Entry 8K6Y (X-ray diffraction, 2.00 A resolution); this record covers chains A and C of the 3 polymer chains in the assembly.

== Chain A ==
Molecule: Cytochrome c oxidase subunit 1
Organism: Thermus thermophilus HB8
Notes: EC 7.1.1.9
UniProt: Q5SJ79 (COX1_THET8); residues 2-562 here = UniProt positions 2-562
Amino-acid sequence (569 residues; each row starts with the number of its first residue; numbers below 1 keep their minus sign (Met-6 is residue -6)):
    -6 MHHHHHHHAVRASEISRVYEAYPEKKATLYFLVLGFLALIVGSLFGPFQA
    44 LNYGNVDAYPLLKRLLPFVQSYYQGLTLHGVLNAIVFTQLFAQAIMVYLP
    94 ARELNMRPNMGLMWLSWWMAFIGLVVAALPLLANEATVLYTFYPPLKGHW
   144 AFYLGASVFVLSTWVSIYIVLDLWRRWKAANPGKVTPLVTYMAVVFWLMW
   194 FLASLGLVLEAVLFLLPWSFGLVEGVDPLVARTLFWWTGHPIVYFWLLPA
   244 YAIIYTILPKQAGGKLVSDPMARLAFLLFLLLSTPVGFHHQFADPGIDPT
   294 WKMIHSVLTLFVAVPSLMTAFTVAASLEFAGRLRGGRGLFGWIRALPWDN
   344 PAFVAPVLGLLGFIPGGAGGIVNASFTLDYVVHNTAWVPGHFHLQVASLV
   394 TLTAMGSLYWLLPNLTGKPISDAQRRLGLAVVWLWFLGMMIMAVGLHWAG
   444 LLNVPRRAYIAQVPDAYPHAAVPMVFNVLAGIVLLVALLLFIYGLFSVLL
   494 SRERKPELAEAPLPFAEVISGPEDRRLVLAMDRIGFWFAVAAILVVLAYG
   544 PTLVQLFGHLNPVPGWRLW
Not modelled in the structure: -6 to 8
Construct notes: initiating methionine (-6); expression tag (-5 to 1)
Metal / ion sites: heme Fe: His72, His386; Cu ion: His233, His282, His283 (together with carbon monoxide); heme-as Fe near His384 (its only coordinating residue here)
Residues lining bound ligands:
  - carbon monoxide (CMO): His233, Val236, His282, His283
  - heme-as (HAS): Tyr133, Thr134, Trp229, Val236, Tyr237, Trp239, Leu240, Tyr244, His282, His283, Thr302, Ala306, Ser309, Leu310, Ala313, Ala317, Leu320, Trp335, Leu353, Leu354, Phe356, Ile357, Gly360, Gly363, Ile364, Asn366, Ala367, Asp372, His376, Val381, His384, Phe385, Gln388, Val389, Val393, Arg449, Arg450
  - heme (HEM): Leu32, Ser36, Gly39, Pro40, Gln42, Ala43, Tyr46, Tyr65, Leu69, His72, Gly73, Asn76, Ala77, Leu132, Tyr133, Pro382, Phe385, His386, Val389, Ala390, Thr394, Trp428, Met432, Met435, Arg449, Arg450, Ala451, Leu477
Swiss-Prot annotation at these positions:
  - binding site (Fe(II)-heme a): His72, His386
  - binding site (Cu cation): His233, Tyr237, His282, His283
  - binding site (heme a3): His384
  - cross-link: His233 to Tyr237 (1'-histidyl-3'-tyrosine (His-Tyr))

== Chain C ==
Molecule: Cytochrome c oxidase polypeptide 2A
Organism: Thermus thermophilus HB8
Notes: EC 7.1.1.9
UniProt: P82543 (COXA_THET8); residues 1-34 here = UniProt positions 1-34
Amino-acid sequence (34 residues; numbered 1 to 34; the number before each row is that of its first residue):
     1 MEEKPKGALAVILVLTLTILVFWLGVYAVFFARG
Not modelled in the structure: 1-3
Swiss-Prot annotation at these positions:
  - modified residue: Met1 (N-formylmethionine)

== Chain A / chain C interface ==
Pairs across the interface (29):
  Ala313(A) - Leu15(C)  hydrophobic
  Ala317(A) - Ala8(C)  hydrophobic
  Ala317(A) - Val11(C)  hydrophobic
  Ala318(A) - Ala8(C)
  Glu321(A) - Pro5(C)
  Glu321(A) - Lys6(C)
  Glu321(A) - Gly7(C)  hydrogen bond (side chain-backbone)
  Glu321(A) - Ala8(C)  hydrogen bond (side chain-backbone)
  Leu332(A) - Ala10(C)  hydrophobic
  Trp335(A) - Gly7(C)
  Ile357(A) - Thr18(C)
  Pro358(A) - Phe22(C)
  Ala361(A) - Thr18(C)
  Ala361(A) - Ile19(C)  hydrophobic
  Ala361(A) - Phe22(C)
  Gly362(A) - Phe22(C)
  Ile364(A) - Ile19(C)  hydrophobic
  Ile364(A) - Trp23(C)
  Val365(A) - Phe22(C)  hydrophobic
  Val365(A) - Val26(C)  hydrophobic
  Ser368(A) - Trp23(C)  hydrogen bond
  Thr370(A) - Phe30(C)
  Leu371(A) - Trp23(C)
  Leu371(A) - Tyr27(C)  hydrophobic
  Val374(A) - Val29(C)  hydrophobic
  Val374(A) - Arg33(C)
  Trp380(A) - Phe22(C)  hydrophobic
  Leu444(A) - Arg33(C)  hydrogen bond (backbone-side chain)
  Asn446(A) - Arg33(C)
Also at the interface, not in a pair above, chain A (24 interface residues in all): Leu310, Phe314, Arg325, Tyr373, His440
Also at the interface, not in a pair above, chain C (18 interface residues in all): Lys4, Ile12

== Summary ==
24 residues of chain A and 18 residues of chain C are in contact, with 4 hydrogen bonds. Polar contacts
include Glu321(A)-Gly7(C), Glu321(A)-Ala8(C) and Ser368(A)-Trp23(C). Ligands of chain A: heme, heme-as and
carbon monoxide.
Chain A is Cytochrome c oxidase subunit 1 and chain C is Cytochrome c oxidase polypeptide 2A, both from
Thermus thermophilus HB8; the structure, Serial femtosecond crystallography structure of photo dissociated CO
from ba3- type cytochrome c oxidase, was determined by X-ray diffraction, deposited together with 8K65 and
8AJZ.
